PDB entry 8J4W | X-ray diffraction, 1.21 A resolution | chain C

Chain C:
Protein: Protein NrdI
From: Mycolicibacterium thermoresistibile ATCC 19527
UniProt: G7CEK1 (G7CEK1_MYCT3); residues 4-149 here correspond to UniProt positions 2-147 (UniProt number = residue number - 2)
Amino-acid sequence (149 residues; each row starts with the number of its first residue):
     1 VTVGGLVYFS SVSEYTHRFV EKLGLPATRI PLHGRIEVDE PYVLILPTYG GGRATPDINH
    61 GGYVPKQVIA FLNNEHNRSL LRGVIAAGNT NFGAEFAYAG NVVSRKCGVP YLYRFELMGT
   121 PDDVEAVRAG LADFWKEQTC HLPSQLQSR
Not modelled in the structure: 1-2, 147-149
Differences from the reference sequence: expression tag (1-3)
Ligand contacts:
  - FMN (flavin mononucleotide): F9, S10, S11, S13, E14, Y15, T16, H17, P47, T48, Y49, G50, G51, Y63, A87, G88, N89, F92, E95, F96, A97, L117
  - hydrogen peroxide (PEO): V3, G4, L25, L131, A132, W135
  - peroxide ion (PER): L72, R78, L81, C107
  - sulfite ion (SO3): F9, S11, L32, Y49, K66, Q67
Reported in the primary citation:
  - binding site for flavin mononucleotide: T48, Y49, G50, N89, F92, E95, A97
  - conformationally variable residues: G50

Summary:
Bound to chain C: flavin mononucleotide, sulfite ion, hydrogen peroxide and peroxide ion. From the paper: a
binding site for flavin mononucleotide at T48, Y49 and G50 among others; conformational variability at G50.
Chain C is Protein NrdI (Mycolicibacterium thermoresistibile ATCC 19527); the structure, Structure of
Mycobacterium thermoresistibile NrdI(reduced), was determined by X-ray diffraction (same publication as 8J4V,
8J4X and 8J4Y).
